Entry 4CGC (X-ray diffraction, 2.90 A resolution); this record covers chains B and C of the 3 polymer chains in the assembly.

# Chain B (and C)
Protein: Echinoderm microtubule-associated protein-like 4
From: Homo sapiens
Notes: fragment: trimerization domain, residues 6-64; chain C of this document is another copy of the same molecule, construct and numbering; everything in this record applies to it too
UniProtKB: Q9HC35 (EMAL4_HUMAN); numbering as in UniProt (aligned over 6-64)
Amino-acid sequence (59 residues; row label = number of the first residue in the row):
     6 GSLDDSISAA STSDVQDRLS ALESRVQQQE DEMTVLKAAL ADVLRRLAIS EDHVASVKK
Unresolved in the structure: 6-18, 45-64 (chain C: 6-15, 45-64)
Sequence notes: engineered mutation Mse38 (Ile in Q9HC35)
Modified / non-standard residues: Mse38 (selenomethionine; parent Met)
UniProt features mapped onto this chain:
  - modified residue (Phosphoserine): Ser7, Ser13, Ser16, Ser61

# Chain B / chain C interface
Residue-residue contacts - 22 pairs, chain B then chain C:
  Val20(B) - Val20(C)  hydrophobic
  Val20(B) - Leu24(C)  hydrophobic
  Arg23(B) - Gln21(C)
  Arg23(B) - Leu24(C)
  Arg23(B) - Ser25(C)
  Arg23(B) - Glu28(C)  salt bridge
  Leu24(B) - Leu24(C)  hydrophobic
  Leu27(B) - Leu27(C)  hydrophobic
  Leu27(B) - Glu28(C)
  Leu27(B) - Val31(C)  hydrophobic
  Arg30(B) - Val31(C)
  Arg30(B) - Gln32(C)  hydrogen bond
  Arg30(B) - Glu35(C)  salt bridge
  Val31(B) - Val31(C)  hydrophobic
  Gln34(B) - Gln34(C)
  Gln34(B) - Glu35(C)
  Gln34(B) - Mse38(C)
  Glu37(B) - Mse38(C)
  Glu37(B) - Lys42(C)  salt bridge
  Mse38(B) - Mse38(C)
  Leu41(B) - Mse38(C)  hydrophobic
  Leu41(B) - Leu41(C)  hydrophobic

# In short
10 residues of chain B face 13 of chain C across their interface, with 1 hydrogen bond and 3 salt bridges.
Polar pairs include Arg23(B)-Glu28(C), Arg30(B)-Glu35(C) and Glu37(B)-Lys42(C).
Both chains are Echinoderm microtubule-associated protein-like 4 (Homo sapiens). Entry 4CGC (Crystal structure
of the trimerization domain of human EML4) was determined by X-ray diffraction together with 4CGB from the
same study.
